3FPG - chains A and B; structure by X-ray diffraction, 2.00 A resolution.

Chain A (and B):
Molecule: Putative uncharacterized protein
Organism: Methanothermobacter thermautotrophicus
Notes: chain B of this document is another copy of the same molecule, construct and numbering; everything in this record applies to it too
UniProtKB: O26771 (O26771_METTH); residues 1-266 here = UniProt positions 1-266
Chain sequence (298 residues; row label = number of the first residue in the row):
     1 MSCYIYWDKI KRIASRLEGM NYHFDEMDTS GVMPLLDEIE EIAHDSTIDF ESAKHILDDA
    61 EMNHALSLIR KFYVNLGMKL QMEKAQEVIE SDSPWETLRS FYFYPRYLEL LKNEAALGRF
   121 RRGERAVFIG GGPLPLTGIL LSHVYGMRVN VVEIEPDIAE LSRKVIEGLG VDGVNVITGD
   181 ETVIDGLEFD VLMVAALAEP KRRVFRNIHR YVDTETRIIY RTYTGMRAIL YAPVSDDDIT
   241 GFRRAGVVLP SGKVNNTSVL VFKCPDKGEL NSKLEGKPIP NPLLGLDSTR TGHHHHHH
Not modelled in the structure: 1, 266-298
Construct notes: engineered mutation Gln81 (Glu in O26771); expression tag (267-298)
From the paper describing this entry:
  - catalytic residues: Tyr107 (proposed by the authors, not directly observed)
  - mutagenesis - Y107F: decreased catalytic activity

Interface between chain A and chain B:
Inter-chain disulfides: Cys3(A)-Cys264(B), Cys264(A)-Cys3(B)
Pairs across the interface (26):
  Ser2(A) - Gly241(B)
  Ser2(A) - Phe242(B)  hydrogen bond (side chain-backbone)
  Ser2(A) - Arg243(B)
  Ser2(A) - Cys264(B)
  Cys3(A) - Arg243(B)
  Cys3(A) - Cys264(B)  disulfide
  Cys3(A) - Pro265(B)  hydrophobic
  Tyr4(A) - Arg244(B)  hydrogen bond (side chain-backbone)
  Asp49(A) - Arg244(B)  salt bridge
  Asp49(A) - Val247(B)
  Glu51(A) - Arg244(B)
  Ser52(A) - Arg244(B)
  His55(A) - Asp236(B)  salt bridge
  Asp236(A) - Glu51(B)
  Asp236(A) - His55(B)  salt bridge
  Phe242(A) - Ser2(B)  hydrogen bond (backbone-side chain)
  Arg243(A) - Ser2(B)
  Arg243(A) - Cys3(B)
  Arg243(A) - Tyr4(B)
  Arg244(A) - Tyr4(B)  hydrogen bond (backbone-side chain)
  Arg244(A) - Asp49(B)  salt bridge
  Arg244(A) - Glu51(B)
  Arg244(A) - Ser52(B)  hydrogen bond
  Val247(A) - Asp49(B)
  Cys264(A) - Ser2(B)
  Cys264(A) - Cys3(B)  disulfide
Other interface residues (no listed pair), chain A (15 interface residues in all): Ile239, Pro265
Other interface residues (no listed pair), chain B (16 interface residues in all): Lys54

In short:
The interface between chain A and chain B involves 15 residues on one side and 16 on the other, with 2
disulfide bonds, 5 hydrogen bonds and 4 salt bridges. Among the polar pairs are Asp49(A)-Arg244(B),
His55(A)-Asp236(B) and Ser2(A)-Phe242(B). The paper reports the catalytic residue Tyr107(A); Y107F of chain A
reduces catalytic activity.
Both chains are Putative uncharacterized protein (Methanothermobacter thermautotrophicus). Entry 3FPG (Crystal
Structure of E81Q mutant of MtNAS) was determined by X-ray diffraction together with 3FPE, 3FPF, 3FPH and 3FPJ
from the same study.
